6LAB - chains R and S of the 22 polymer chains in the assembly; structure by X-ray diffraction, 3.20 A resolution.

[Chain R]
Name: Histone H2B type 1-J
Organism: Homo sapiens
Reference sequence: P06899 (H2B1J_HUMAN); residues 0-125 here correspond to UniProt positions 1-126 (UniProt number = residue number + 1)
Chain sequence (126 residues; numbered 0 to 125; the number before each row is that of its first residue; numbering starts at 0):
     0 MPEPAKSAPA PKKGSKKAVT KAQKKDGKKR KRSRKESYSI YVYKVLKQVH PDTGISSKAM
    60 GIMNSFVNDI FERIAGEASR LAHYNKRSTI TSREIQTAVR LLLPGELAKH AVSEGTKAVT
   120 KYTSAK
Disordered / not traced: 0-29
Curated features (UniProtKB/Swiss-Prot):
  - modified residue: Pro1 (N-acetylproline), Glu2 (ADP-ribosyl glutamic acid), Lys5 (N6-(2-hydroxyisobutyryl)lysine), Ser6 (ADP-ribosylserine), Lys11 (N6-(beta-hydroxybutyryl)lysine), Lys12 (N6-(2-hydroxyisobutyryl)lysine), Ser14 (Phosphoserine), Lys15 (N6-acetyllysine), Lys16 (N6-(beta-hydroxybutyryl)lysine), Lys20 (N6-(2-hydroxyisobutyryl)lysine), Lys23 (N6-(2-hydroxyisobutyryl)lysine), Lys24 (N6-(2-hydroxyisobutyryl)lysine), Lys34 (N6-(2-hydroxyisobutyryl)lysine), Glu35 (PolyADP-ribosyl glutamic acid), Ser36 (Phosphoserine), Lys43 (N6-(2-hydroxyisobutyryl)lysine), Lys46 (N6-(2-hydroxyisobutyryl)lysine), Lys57 (N6,N6-dimethyllysine), Arg79 (Dimethylated arginine), Lys85 (N6,N6,N6-trimethyllysine) and 6 more in UniProt
  - glycosylation: Ser112 (O-linked (GlcNAc) serine)
  - cross-link (Glycyl lysine isopeptide (Lys-Gly)): Lys5 (interchain with G-Cter in SUMO2), Lys20 (interchain with G-Cter in SUMO2), Lys34 (interchain with G-Cter in ubiquitin), Lys120 (interchain with G-Cter in ubiquitin)

[Chain S]
Molecule: 169-nt DNA strand
Organism: other sequences
Sequence (169 nucleotides; each row starts with the number of its first residue; numbers below 1 keep their minus sign (DG-82 is residue -82)):
   -82 GCTTTTTTTT TTCACAATCC CGGTGCCGAG GCCGCTCAAT TGGTCGTAGA CAGCTCTAGC
   -22 ACCGCTTAAA CGCACGTACG GAATCCGTAC GTGCGTTTAA GCGGTGCTAG AGCTGTCTAC
    38 GACCAATTGA GCGGCCTCGG CACCGGGATT GTGAAAAAAA AAAGCTGCA
Bound ions: Ca2+ site 1: DG-52 (shared with 1 residue of chain T); Ca2+ site 2: DG51 (shared with 1 residue of chain T)

[Interface between chain R and chain S]
Residue-residue contacts (17; chain R residue first):
  Lys30(R) - DG50(S)  phosphate contact
  Lys30(R) - DG51(S)  phosphate contact
  Arg31(R) - DT-26(S)  salt bridge to the phosphate
  Arg31(R) - DA-25(S)  salt bridge to the phosphate
  Arg31(R) - DG50(S)  phosphate contact
  Arg31(R) - DG51(S)  phosphate contact
  Arg33(R) - DC49(S)  hydrogen bond to the sugar
  Arg33(R) - DG50(S)  phosphate contact
  Lys34(R) - DC49(S)  phosphate contact
  Lys34(R) - DG50(S)  hydrogen bond to the phosphate
  Glu35(R) - DC49(S)  phosphate contact
  Ser36(R) - DC49(S)  phosphate contact
  Ile39(R) - DG48(S)  phosphate contact
  Ile39(R) - DC49(S)  phosphate contact
  Tyr40(R) - DG48(S)  hydrogen bond to the phosphate
  Lys43(R) - DG48(S)  salt bridge to the phosphate
  Thr88(R) - DG38(S)  sugar contact
Also at the interface, not in a pair above, chain S (8 interface residues in all): DC-27

[Overview]
10 residues of chain R face 8 of chain S across their interface, with 3 hydrogen bonds and 3 salt bridges.
Polar contacts include Arg33(R)-DC49(S), Lys34(R)-DG50(S) and Tyr40(R)-DG48(S).
Here chain R is Histone H2B type 1-J (Homo sapiens) and chain S is a 169-nt DNA strand (other sequences).
Entry 6LAB (169 bp nucleosome, harboring cohesive DNA termini, assembled with linker histone H1.0) was
determined by X-ray diffraction (same publication as 7COW, 6LER, 6L9Z and 6LA2).
